PDB entry 1PRT | X-ray diffraction, 2.90 A resolution | chains A and E of the 6 polymer chains in the assembly

== Chain A ==
Molecule: Pertussis toxin (subunit S1)
From: Bordetella pertussis
UniProt: P04977 (TOX1_BORPE); residues 2-235 here correspond to UniProt positions 36-269 (UniProt number = residue number + 34)
Amino-acid sequence (234 residues; numbered 2 to 235; the number before each row is that of its first residue):
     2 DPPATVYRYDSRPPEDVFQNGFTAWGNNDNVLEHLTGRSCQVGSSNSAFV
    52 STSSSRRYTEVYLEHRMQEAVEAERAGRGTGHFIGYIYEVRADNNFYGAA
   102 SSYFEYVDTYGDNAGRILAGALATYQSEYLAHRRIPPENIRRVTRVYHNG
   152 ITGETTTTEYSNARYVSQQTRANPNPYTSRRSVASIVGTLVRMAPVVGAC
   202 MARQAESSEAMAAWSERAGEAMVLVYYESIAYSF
Not modelled in the structure: 211-220
Curated features (UniProtKB/Swiss-Prot):
  - active site: H35, E129
  - binding site (NAD(+)): W26
Cystine bridges: C41-C201

== Chain E ==
Molecule: Pertussis toxin (subunit S4)
From: Bordetella pertussis
UniProt: P0A3R5 (TOX4_BORPE); residues 1-110 here correspond to UniProt positions 43-152 (UniProt number = residue number + 42)
Amino-acid sequence (110 residues; row label = number of the first residue in the row):
     1 DVPYVLVKTNMVVTSVAMKPYEVTPTRMLVCGIAAKLGAAASSPDAHVPF
    51 CFGKDLKRPGSSPMEVMLRAVFMQQRPLRMFLGPKQLTFEGKPALELIRM
   101 VECSGKQDCP
Cystine bridges: C31-C51, C103-C109

== Interface between chain A and chain E ==
Pairs across the interface (25; chain A residue first):
  E65(A) - L37(E)
  H66(A) - Q75(E)
  Q69(A) - K36(E)  hydrogen bond (side chain-backbone)
  Q69(A) - L37(E)
  Q69(A) - G38(E)
  V72(A) - A41(E)  hydrophobic
  E73(A) - T14(E)  hydrogen bond
  E75(A) - A41(E)
  R76(A) - A41(E)  hydrogen bond (side chain-backbone)
  R76(A) - H47(E)
  Y126(A) - Q74(E)
  H149(A) - G38(E)
  G151(A) - A39(E)
  G151(A) - A40(E)
  G151(A) - A41(E)  hydrogen bond (backbone-backbone)
  I152(A) - A40(E)
  I152(A) - A41(E)  hydrophobic
  I152(A) - S42(E)
  T153(A) - A40(E)
  G154(A) - G38(E)
  M194(A) - M73(E)  hydrophobic
  A195(A) - M73(E)  hydrogen bond (backbone-backbone)
  A195(A) - Q75(E)
  P196(A) - Q74(E)
  V197(A) - Q74(E)  hydrogen bond (backbone-side chain)
Also at the interface, not in a pair above, chain E (15 interface residues in all): V12, A46, F72

== In short ==
17 residues of chain A and 15 residues of chain E are in contact; the contacts include 6 hydrogen bonds. Polar
contacts include Q69(A)-K36(E), E73(A)-T14(E) and R76(A)-A41(E). UniProt lists active-site residues H35(A) and
E129(A) and NAD+-binding residue W26(A) on chain A.
Chain A is Pertussis toxin (subunit S1) and chain E is Pertussis toxin (subunit S4), both from Bordetella
pertussis; the structure, The crystal structure of pertussis toxin, was determined by X-ray diffraction.
